8S7D - chains B and D of the 4 polymer chains in the assembly; structure by electron microscopy, 3.20 A resolution.

== Chain B ==
Protein: Transcription regulator protein BACH1
Source organism: Homo sapiens
Reference sequence: O14867 (BACH1_HUMAN); residues 3-124 here correspond to UniProt positions 7-128 (UniProt number = residue number + 4)
Sequence (125 residues; each row starts with the number of its first residue; numbering starts at 0):
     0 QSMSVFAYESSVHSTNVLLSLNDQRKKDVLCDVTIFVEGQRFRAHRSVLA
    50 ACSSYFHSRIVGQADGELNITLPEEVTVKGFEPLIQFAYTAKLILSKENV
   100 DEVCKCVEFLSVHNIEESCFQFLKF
Unresolved in the structure: 0-2, 61-67, 124
Differences from the reference sequence: expression tag (0-2)

== Chain D ==
Protein: F-box only protein 22
Source organism: Homo sapiens
Reference sequence: Q8NEZ5 (FBX22_HUMAN); residue numbers follow UniProt; this construct covers 12-403
Sequence (395 residues; each row starts with the number of its first residue):
     9 GGSGSSVDPRSTFVLSNLAEVVERVLTFLPAKALLRVACVCRLWRECVRR
    59 VLRTHRSVTWISAGLAEAGHLEGHCLVRVVAEELENVRILPHTVLYMADS
   109 ETFISLEECRGHKRARKRTSMETALALEKLFPKQCQVLGIVTPGIVVTPM
   159 GSGSNRPQEIEIGESGFALLFPQIEGIKIQPFHFIKDPKNLTLERHQLTE
   209 VGLLDNPELRVVLVFGYNCCKVGASNYLQQVVSTFSDMNIILAGGQVDNL
   259 SSLTSEKNPLDIDASGVVGLSFSGHRIQSATVLLNEDVSDEKTAEAAMQR
   309 LKAANIPEHNTIGFMFACVGRGFQYYRAKGNVEADAFRKFFPSVPLFGFF
   359 GNGEIGCDRIVTGNFILRKCNEVKDDDLFHSYTTIMALIHLGSSK
Unresolved in the structure: 9-17, 73-81, 113-127, 169-172, 228-234, 263-270, 402-403
Differences from the reference sequence: expression tag (9-11)

== Interface between chain B and chain D ==
Residue-residue contacts (17):
  Ser3(B) with Lys377(D)
  Val4(B) with Lys377(D); Cys378(D), hydrogen bond (backbone-backbone)
  Phe5(B) with Asp366(D); Lys377(D)
  Ala6(B) with Ile374(D); Arg376(D), hydrogen bond (backbone-backbone); Cys378(D), hydrophobic
  Tyr7(B) with Phe373(D), hydrophobic; Ile374(D); Leu375(D), hydrophobic
  Glu8(B) with Phe373(D); Ile374(D), hydrogen bond (backbone-backbone)
  Ser9(B) with Asn372(D)
  Ser10(B) with Asn372(D), hydrogen bond (backbone-backbone); Ile374(D)
  Val11(B) with Asn372(D)
Other interface residues (no listed pair), chain D (9 interface residues in all): Gly371

== Overview ==
The chain B/chain D interface involves 9 residues from each chain; the contacts include 4 hydrogen bonds.
Main-chain hydrogen bonds include Val4(B)-Cys378(D), Ala6(B)-Arg376(D) and Glu8(B)-Ile374(D).
Chain B is Transcription regulator protein BACH1 and chain D is F-box only protein 22, both from Homo sapiens;
the structure, Cryo-EM structure of SKP1-FBXO22 in complex with a BACH1 BTB dimer at 3.2A resolution, was
determined by electron microscopy, deposited together with 8S7E, 9GP5, 9GR9 and 9GRA.
